5V5V - chains B and H of the 4 polymer chains in the assembly; structure by X-ray diffraction, 4.11 A resolution (low resolution: residue-level contacts below are approximate; hydrogen-bond / salt-bridge calls are withheld).

Chain B:
Name: Neuroligin-2
Source organism: Rattus norvegicus
Reference sequence: Q62888 (NLGN2_RAT); residues 42-612 here = UniProt positions 42-612
Sequence (582 residues; numbered 41 to 622; the number before each row is that of its first residue):
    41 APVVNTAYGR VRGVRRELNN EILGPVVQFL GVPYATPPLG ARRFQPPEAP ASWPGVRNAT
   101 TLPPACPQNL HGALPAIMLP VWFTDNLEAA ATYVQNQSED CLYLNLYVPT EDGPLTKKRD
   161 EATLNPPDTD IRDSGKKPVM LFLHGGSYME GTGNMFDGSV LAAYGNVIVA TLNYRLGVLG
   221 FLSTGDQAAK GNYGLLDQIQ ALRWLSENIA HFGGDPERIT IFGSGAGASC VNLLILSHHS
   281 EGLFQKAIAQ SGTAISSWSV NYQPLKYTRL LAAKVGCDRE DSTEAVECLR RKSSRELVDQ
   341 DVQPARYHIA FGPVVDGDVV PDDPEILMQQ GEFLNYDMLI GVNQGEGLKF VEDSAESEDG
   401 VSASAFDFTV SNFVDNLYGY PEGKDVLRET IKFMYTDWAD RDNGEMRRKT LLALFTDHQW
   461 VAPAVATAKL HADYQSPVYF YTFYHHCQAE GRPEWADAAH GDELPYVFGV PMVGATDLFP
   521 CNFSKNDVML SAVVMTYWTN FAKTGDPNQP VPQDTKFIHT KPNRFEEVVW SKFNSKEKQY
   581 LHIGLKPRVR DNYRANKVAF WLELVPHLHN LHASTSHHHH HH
Unresolved in the structure: 41-50, 59-61, 155-173, 491-496, 558-561, 610-622
Disulfide bonds: Cys-106/Cys-141, Cys-317/Cys-328, Cys-487/Cys-521
Sequence notes: expression tag (41, 613-622)
Curated features (UniProtKB/Swiss-Prot):
  - glycosylation (N-linked (GlcNAc...) asparagine): Asn-98, Asn-136, Asn-522
What the authors report for this chain:
  - mutagenesis - L374A/N375A/D377A: decreased binding to MDGA1 Ig1-Ig2

Chain H:
Name: MAM domain-containing glycosylphosphatidylinositol anchor protein 1
Source organism: Homo sapiens
Reference sequence: Q8NFP4 (MDGA1_HUMAN); residue numbers follow UniProt; this construct covers 22-237
Sequence (230 residues; row label = number of the first residue in the row):
    20 VDYAPAQAQI VHAGQACVVK EDNISERVYT IREGDTLMLQ CLVTGHPRPQ VRWTKTAGSA
    80 SDKFQETSVF NETLRIERIA RTQGGRYYCK AENGVGVPAI KSIRVDVQYL DEPMLTVHQT
   140 VSDVRGNFYQ EKTVFLRCTV NSNPPARFIW KRGSDTLSHS QDNGVDIYEP LYTQGETKVL
   200 KLKNLRPQDY ASYTCQVSVR NVCGIPDKAI TFRLTNTTGS ASTSHHHHHH
Unresolved in the structure: 20-23, 65-66, 75-84, 90, 141-150, 178-181, 235-249
Disulfide bonds: Cys-36/Cys-222, Cys-60/Cys-108, Cys-157/Cys-214
Sequence notes: expression tag (20-21, 238-249)
Curated features (UniProtKB/Swiss-Prot):
  - glycosylation (N-linked (GlcNAc...) asparagine): Asn-42, Asn-90, Asn-235

How chain B and chain H interact:
Residue-residue contacts (25):
  Gln-343(B) / Val-140(H)
  Arg-346(B) / Val-140(H)
  Arg-346(B) / Thr-152(H)
  Ser-404(B) / Arg-156(H)
  Asp-407(B) / Tyr-187(H)
  Phe-408(B) / His-137(H)
  Phe-408(B) / Phe-154(H)
  Ser-411(B) / Tyr-187(H)
  Ser-411(B) / Lys-200(H)
  Asn-412(B) / Thr-152(H)
  Asn-412(B) / Phe-154(H)
  Asn-412(B) / Lys-200(H)
  Asp-415(B) / Lys-200(H)
  Asp-415(B) / Lys-202(H)
  Pro-421(B) / Lys-202(H)
  Lys-424(B) / Asp-185(H)
  Asp-425(B) / Tyr-187(H)
  Arg-428(B) / Tyr-187(H)
  Arg-428(B) / Glu-188(H)
  Glu-429(B) / Pro-189(H)
  Glu-429(B) / Leu-190(H)
  Trp-438(B) / Leu-190(H)
  Arg-441(B) / Tyr-191(H)
  Asp-442(B) / Tyr-191(H)
  Arg-447(B) / Tyr-191(H)
Also at the interface, not in a pair above, chain B (19 interface residues in all): Ala-403, Lys-432
Also at the interface, not in a pair above, chain H (15 interface residues in all): Val-136, Thr-139
From the paper, about this interface:
  - interface residues, chain B: Ala-403(B)

In short:
The interface between chain B and chain H involves 19 residues on one side and 15 on the other. From the
paper: L374A/N375A/D377A of chain B reduce binding to MDGA1 Ig1-Ig2; the interface residue Ala-403(B).
Chain B is Neuroligin-2 (Rattus norvegicus) and chain H is MAM domain-containing glycosylphosphatidylinositol
anchor protein 1 (Homo sapiens); the structure, Complex of NLGN2 with MDGA1 Ig1-Ig2, was determined by X-ray
diffraction, deposited together with 5V5W.
